Entry 8HQV (X-ray diffraction, 1.40 A resolution); this record covers chains A and B.

== Chain A ==
Protein: Coatomer subunit beta'
From: Saccharomyces cerevisiae (strain YJM789)
UniProt: A6ZU46 (A6ZU46_YEAS7); numbering as in UniProt (aligned over 1-301)
Chain sequence (301 residues; numbered 1 to 301; the number before each row is that of its first residue):
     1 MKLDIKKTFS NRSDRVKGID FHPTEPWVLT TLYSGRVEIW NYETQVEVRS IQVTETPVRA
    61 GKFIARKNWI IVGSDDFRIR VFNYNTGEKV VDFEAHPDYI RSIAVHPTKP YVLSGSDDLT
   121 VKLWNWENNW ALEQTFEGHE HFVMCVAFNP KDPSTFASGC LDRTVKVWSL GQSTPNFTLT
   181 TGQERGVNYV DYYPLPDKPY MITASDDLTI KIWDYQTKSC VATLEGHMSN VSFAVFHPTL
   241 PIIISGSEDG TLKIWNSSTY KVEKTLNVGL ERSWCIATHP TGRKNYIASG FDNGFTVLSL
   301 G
Disordered / not traced: 1

== Chain B ==
Protein: HCoV-OC43 Spike KTSHxx sorting motif
Chain sequence (10 residues; row label = number of the first residue in the row):
    11 ELVIKTSHDD
Disordered / not traced: 11-13

== Interface between chain A and chain B ==
Pairs across the interface (20):
  Arg15(A) - Asp20(B)  salt bridge
  Lys17(A) - Asp20(B)  hydrogen bond (side chain-backbone)
  Tyr33(A) - Asp19(B)  hydrogen bond (side chain-backbone)
  Tyr33(A) - Asp20(B)
  Arg59(A) - His18(B)
  Arg59(A) - Asp19(B)  hydrogen bond (side chain-backbone)
  Arg59(A) - Asp20(B)  hydrogen bond (side chain-backbone)
  Asp98(A) - Lys15(B)  salt bridge
  Tyr99(A) - Lys15(B)
  Tyr99(A) - Asp19(B)  hydrogen bond
  Arg101(A) - Ser17(B)
  Arg101(A) - His18(B)  hydrogen bond (side chain-backbone)
  Asp117(A) - Lys15(B)  salt bridge
  Phe142(A) - Lys15(B)
  Phe142(A) - Thr16(B)
  Phe142(A) - Ser17(B)
  Leu161(A) - His18(B)
  Asp206(A) - His18(B)  salt bridge
  Arg272(A) - Asp20(B)  salt bridge
  Trp274(A) - Asp20(B)
Other interface residues (no listed pair), chain A (15 interface residues in all): Met144, Asn188

== In short ==
15 residues of chain A and 6 residues of chain B are in contact, with 6 hydrogen bonds and 5 salt bridges.
Polar contacts include Arg15(A)-Asp20(B), Asp98(A)-Lys15(B) and Asp117(A)-Lys15(B).
Here chain A is Coatomer subunit beta' (Saccharomyces cerevisiae (strain YJM789)) and chain B is HCoV-OC43
Spike KTSHxx sorting motif. Entry 8HQV (The complex structure of COPI cargo sorting module with HCoV-OC43
Spike KTSHxx sorting motif) was determined by X-ray diffraction together with 8HQT, 8HQW, 8HQX and 8HR0 from
the same study.
